7KAB - chains A and C of the 3 polymer chains in the assembly; structure by X-ray diffraction, 2.50 A resolution.

# Chain A
Protein: Phenylalanine--tRNA ligase alpha subunit
From: Mycobacterium tuberculosis (strain ATCC 25618 / H37Rv)
Notes: EC 6.1.1.20
UniProt: P9WFU3 (SYFA_MYCTU); residue numbers follow UniProt; this construct covers 1-341
Sequence (341 residues; row label = number of the first residue in the row):
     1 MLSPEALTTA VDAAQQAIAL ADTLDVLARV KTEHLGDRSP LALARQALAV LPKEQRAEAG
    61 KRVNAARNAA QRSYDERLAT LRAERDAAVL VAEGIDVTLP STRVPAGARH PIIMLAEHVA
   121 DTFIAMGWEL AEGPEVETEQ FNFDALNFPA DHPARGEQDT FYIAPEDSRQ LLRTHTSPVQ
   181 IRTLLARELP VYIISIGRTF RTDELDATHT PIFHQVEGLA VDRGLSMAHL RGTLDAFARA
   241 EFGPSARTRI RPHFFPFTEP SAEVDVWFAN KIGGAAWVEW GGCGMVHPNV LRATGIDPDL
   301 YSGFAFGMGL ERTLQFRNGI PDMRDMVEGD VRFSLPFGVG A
Disordered / not traced: 1-3, 53-55
Ion coordination: Mg2+ site 1: Gly156, Gln158; Mg2+ site 2: Glu259 (shared with 1 residue of chain B); Mg2+ site 3: Glu263, Glu279
Ligand contacts:
  - r-1,2-propanediol (PGR), molecule 1: Ala150, Asp151, His152, Arg155, Gly156
  - r-1,2-propanediol (PGR), molecule 2: Arg182, Leu185, Ala186
  - phenylalanine (PHE): His175, Ser177, Gln180, Arg201, Gln215, Glu217, Phe255, Phe257, Thr258, Gly282, Cys283, Gly284, Ala305, Phe306, Gly307
What the authors report for this chain:
  - binding site for phenylalanine: His175, Arg201, Gln215, Phe255, Phe257, Thr258, Ala305
  - Mg2+ coordination: Glu263, Glu279

# Chain C
Molecule: tRNA(Phe)
Sequence (77 nucleotides; each row starts with the number of its first residue):
     1 GGCCAGGUAG CUCAGUCGGU AUGAGCGUCC GCCUGAAAAG CGGAAGGUCG GCGGUUCGAU
    61 CCCGCCCCUG GCCACCA
Disordered / not traced: 1-4, 71-77
Ion coordination: Mg2+ site 1: G27, A39; Mg2+ site 2 near C29 (its only coordinating residue here); Mg2+ site 3: A39 (shared with 2 residues of chain B); Mg2+ site 4 near G46 (its only coordinating residue here)

# Interface between chain A and chain C
Residue-residue contacts (14):
  Asp37(A) with U20(C), base contact
  Arg45(A) with G19(C), hydrogen bond to the sugar; U20(C), phosphate contact; G58(C), hydrogen bond to the sugar
  Gln46(A) with U20(C), base contact
  Ala49(A) with G19(C), base contact
  Arg56(A) with G19(C), hydrogen bond to the base; C57(C), base contact
  Ala57(A) with C57(C), phosphate contact
  Gly60(A) with C57(C), base contact
  Lys61(A) with C57(C), hydrogen bond to the sugar
  Asn64(A) with G19(C), base contact; C57(C), hydrogen bond to the sugar; G58(C), hydrogen bond to the sugar
Other interface residues (no listed pair), chain A (10 interface residues in all): Leu48

# In short
The interface between chain A and chain C involves 10 residues on one side and 4 on the other; the contacts
include 6 hydrogen bonds. Polar contacts include Arg56(A)-G19(C), Arg45(A)-G19(C) and Arg45(A)-G58(C). From
the paper: a binding site for phenylalanine at His175(A), Arg201(A) and Gln215(A) among others; Mg2+
coordination by Glu263(A) and Glu279(A).
Chain A is Phenylalanine--tRNA ligase alpha subunit (Mycobacterium tuberculosis (strain ATCC 25618 / H37Rv))
and chain C is tRNA(Phe); the structure, M. tuberculosis PheRS complex with cognate precursor tRNA and
phenylalanine, was determined by X-ray diffraction, deposited together with 7K98, 7K9M and 7KA0.
